8RIF - chains 2 and Y of the 14 polymer chains in the assembly; structure by electron microscopy, 2.79 A resolution.

[Chain 2]
Molecule: DNA replication licensing factor MCM2
Organism: Saccharomyces cerevisiae
Notes: EC 3.6.4.12
UniProtKB: P29469 (MCM2_YEAST); residue numbers follow UniProt; this construct covers 1-868
Sequence (868 residues; each row starts with the number of its first residue):
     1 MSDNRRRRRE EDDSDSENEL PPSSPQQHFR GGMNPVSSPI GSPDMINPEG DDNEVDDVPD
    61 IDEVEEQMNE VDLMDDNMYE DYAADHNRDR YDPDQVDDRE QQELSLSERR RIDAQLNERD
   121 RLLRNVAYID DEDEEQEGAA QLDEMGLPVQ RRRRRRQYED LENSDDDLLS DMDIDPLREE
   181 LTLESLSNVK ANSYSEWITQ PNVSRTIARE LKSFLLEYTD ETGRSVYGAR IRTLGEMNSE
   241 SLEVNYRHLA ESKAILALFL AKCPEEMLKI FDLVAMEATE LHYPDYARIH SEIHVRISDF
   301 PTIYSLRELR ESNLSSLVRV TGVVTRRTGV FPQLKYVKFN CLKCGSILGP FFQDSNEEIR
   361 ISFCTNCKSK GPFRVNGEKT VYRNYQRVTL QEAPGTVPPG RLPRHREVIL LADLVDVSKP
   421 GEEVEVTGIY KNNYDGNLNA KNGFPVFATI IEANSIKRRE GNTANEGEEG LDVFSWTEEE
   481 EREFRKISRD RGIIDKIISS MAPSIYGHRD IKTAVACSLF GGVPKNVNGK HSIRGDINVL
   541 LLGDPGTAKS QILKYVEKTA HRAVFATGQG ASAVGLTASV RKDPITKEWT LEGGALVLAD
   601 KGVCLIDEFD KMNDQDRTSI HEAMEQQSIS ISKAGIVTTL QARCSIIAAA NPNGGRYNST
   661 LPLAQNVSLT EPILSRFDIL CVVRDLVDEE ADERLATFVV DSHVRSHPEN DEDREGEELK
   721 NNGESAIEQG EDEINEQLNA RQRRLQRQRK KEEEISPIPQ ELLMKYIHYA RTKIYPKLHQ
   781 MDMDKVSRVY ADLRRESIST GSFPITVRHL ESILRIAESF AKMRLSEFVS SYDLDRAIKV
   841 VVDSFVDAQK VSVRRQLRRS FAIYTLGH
Not modelled in the structure: 1-180, 460-472, 709-755, 865-868
Swiss-Prot annotation at these positions:
  - zinc finger: Cys341 to Cys367 (C4-type)
  - motif: Ser675 to Asp678 (Arginine finger)
  - binding site (ATP): Gly543 to Ser550
  - modified residue (Phosphoserine): Ser14, Ser16, Ser23, Ser164, Ser170
  - natural variant: Glu392 (E392K: In allele MCM2-1)
  - mutagenesis: Cys364 (C364Y/F/S/H: Loss of activity), Cys367 (C367Y/F/S/H: Loss of activity), Lys549 (K549A: Reduces MCM2-7 complex helicase activity. Abolishes MCM2-7 complex helicase activity; when associated with MCM5 A-422. Reduces MCM2-7 complex helicase activity; when associated with MCM3 A-415), Arg676 (R676A: Loss of MCM2-7 complex helicase activity)
Metal / ion sites: Zn2+: Cys341, Cys344, Cys364, Cys367; Mg2+: Ser550 (together with ATP)
Small-molecule neighbours:
  - ADP (adenosine-5'-diphosphate): His531, Ile533, Glu625, Arg676, Val807, Arg808, Glu811
  - ATP (adenosine-5'-triphosphate): Ile505, Tyr506, His508, Asp544, Pro545, Gly546, Thr547, Ala548, Lys549, Ser550, Gln551, Glu608, Asn651, Leu695, Phe698

[Chain Y]
Molecule: 53-nt DNA strand
Sequence (53 nucleotides; numbered 1 to 53; the number before each row is that of its first residue):
     1 GCATGCATGC GCATGCATGC ATGCAGCATG CATGCATGCA TGCGCATGCA TGC

[Chain 2 / chain Y interface]
Contacting residue pairs (5; chain 2 residue first):
  Arg360(2) - DA25(Y)  hydrogen bond to the phosphate
  Arg360(2) - DG26(Y)  salt bridge to the phosphate
  Pro372(2) - DC27(Y)  phosphate contact
  Lys582(2) - DC16(Y)  salt bridge to the phosphate
  Lys587(2) - DC16(Y)  phosphate contact
Other interface residues (no listed pair), chain 2 (6 interface residues in all): Gly371, Asn439
Other interface residues (no listed pair), chain Y (6 interface residues in all): DG15, DC24

[Summary]
Chain 2 and chain Y each contribute 6 residues to their interface; the contacts include 1 hydrogen bond and 2
salt bridges. Polar pairs include Arg360(2)-DA25(Y), Arg360(2)-DG26(Y) and Lys582(2)-DC16(Y). Chain 2 binds
ATP and ADP.
Chain 2 is DNA replication licensing factor MCM2 (Saccharomyces cerevisiae) and chain Y is a 53-nt DNA strand;
the structure, Cryo-EM structure of the MCM double hexamer loaded onto dsDNA, was determined by electron
microscopy (same publication as 9I3I and 8RIG).
